Entry 6V00 (electron microscopy, 3.10 A resolution); this record covers chains A and B of the 12 polymer chains in the assembly.

Chain A:
Protein: Potassium voltage-gated channel subfamily KQT member 1
From: Homo sapiens
UniProt: P51787 (KCNQ1_HUMAN); residues 76-620 here = UniProt positions 76-620
Sequence (557 residues; row label = number of the first residue in the row):
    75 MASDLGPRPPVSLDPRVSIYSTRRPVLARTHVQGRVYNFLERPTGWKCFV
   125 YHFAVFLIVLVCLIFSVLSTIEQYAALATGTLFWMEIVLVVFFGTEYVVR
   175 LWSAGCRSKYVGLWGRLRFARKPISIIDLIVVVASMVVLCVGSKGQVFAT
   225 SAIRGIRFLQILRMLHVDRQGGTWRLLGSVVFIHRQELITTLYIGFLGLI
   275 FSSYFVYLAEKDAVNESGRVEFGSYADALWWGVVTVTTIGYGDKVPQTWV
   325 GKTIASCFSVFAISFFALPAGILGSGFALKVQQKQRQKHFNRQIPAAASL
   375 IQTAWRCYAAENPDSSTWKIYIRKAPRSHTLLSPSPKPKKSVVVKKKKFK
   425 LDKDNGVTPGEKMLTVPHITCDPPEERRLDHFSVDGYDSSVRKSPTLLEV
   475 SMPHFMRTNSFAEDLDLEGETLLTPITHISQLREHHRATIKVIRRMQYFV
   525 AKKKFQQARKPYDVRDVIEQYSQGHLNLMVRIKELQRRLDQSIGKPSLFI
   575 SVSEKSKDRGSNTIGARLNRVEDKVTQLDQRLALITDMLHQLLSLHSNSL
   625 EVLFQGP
Not modelled in the structure: 75-103, 219-221, 397-505, 570-631
Differences from the reference sequence: expression tag (75, 621-631)
Swiss-Prot annotation at these positions:
  - region: Met-238 to Gly-246 (Interaction with KCNE3), Ala-370 to Tyr-382 (Interaction with CALM), Lys-515 to Phe-529 (Interaction with CALM), Pro-535 to Leu-572 (Interaction with KCNE1 C-terminus), Ile-588 to Leu-616 (Interaction with AKAP9), Gly-589 to His-620 (C-terminal assembly domain (tetramerization))
  - binding site (a 1,2-diacyl-sn-glycero-3-phospho-(1D-myo-inositol-4,5-bisphosphate)): Gln-244
  - modified residue (Phosphoserine): Ser-407, Ser-409
  - glycosylation: Asn-289 (N-linked (GlcNAc...) asparagine)

Chain B:
Protein: Calmodulin-1
From: Homo sapiens
UniProt: P0DP23 (CALM1_HUMAN); residues 1-149 here = UniProt positions 1-149
Sequence (149 residues; numbered 1 to 149; the number before each row is that of its first residue):
     1 MADQLTEEQIAEFKEAFSLFDKDGDGTITTKELGTVMRSLGQNPTEAELQ
    51 DMINEVDADGNGTIDFPEFLTMMARKMKDTDSEEEIREAFRVFDKDGNGY
   101 ISAAELRHVMTNLGEKLTDEEVDEMIREADIDGDGQVNYEEFVQMMTAK
Not modelled in the structure: 1-5
Metal / ion sites: Ca2+ site 1: Asp-21, Asp-23, Thr-27, Glu-32; Ca2+ site 2: Asn-61, Thr-63, Glu-68
Swiss-Prot annotation at these positions:
  - binding site (Ca(2+)): Asp-21, Asp-23, Asp-25, Thr-27, Glu-32, Asp-57, Asp-59, Asn-61, Thr-63, Glu-68, Asp-94, Asp-96, Asn-98, Tyr-100, Glu-105, Asp-130, Asp-132, Asp-134, Gln-136, Glu-141
  - modified residue: Ala-2 (N-acetylalanine), Lys-22 (N6-acetyllysine), Thr-45 (Phosphothreonine), Ser-82 (Phosphoserine), Lys-95 (N6-acetyllysine), Tyr-100 (Phosphotyrosine), Ser-102 (Phosphoserine), Thr-111 (Phosphothreonine), Lys-116 (N6,N6,N6-trimethyllysine), Tyr-139 (Phosphotyrosine)
  - cross-link: Lys-22 (Glycyl lysine isopeptide (Lys-Gly) (interchain with G-Cter in SUMO2))

Chain A / chain B interface:
Pairs across the interface (79):
  Arg-116(A) / Asp-96(B)  hydrogen bond (side chain-backbone)
  Arg-116(A) / Asn-98(B)  hydrogen bond
  Cys-180(A) / Asn-98(B)
  Cys-180(A) / Tyr-100(B)
  Arg-181(A) / Gly-97(B)
  Arg-181(A) / Asn-98(B)
  Ser-182(A) / Asn-98(B)  hydrogen bond (backbone-backbone)
  Ser-182(A) / Gly-99(B)
  Ser-182(A) / Tyr-100(B)
  Ser-182(A) / Asn-138(B)  hydrogen bond
  Ser-182(A) / Glu-140(B)
  Val-185(A) / Tyr-100(B)
  Phe-364(A) / Val-92(B)  hydrophobic
  Ile-368(A) / Phe-93(B)
  Ile-368(A) / Leu-113(B)  hydrophobic
  Pro-369(A) / Gly-114(B)
  Ala-371(A) / Ala-89(B)
  Ala-372(A) / Phe-93(B)
  Leu-374(A) / Glu-85(B)
  Leu-374(A) / Ala-89(B)  hydrophobic
  Ile-375(A) / Phe-90(B)  hydrophobic
  Ile-375(A) / Met-110(B)  hydrophobic
  Gln-376(A) / Met-110(B)
  Gln-376(A) / Leu-113(B)
  Gln-376(A) / Glu-115(B)  hydrogen bond (side chain-backbone)
  Gln-376(A) / Leu-117(B)
  Thr-377(A) / Glu-115(B)
  Ala-378(A) / Ile-86(B)  hydrophobic
  Trp-379(A) / Glu-121(B)
  Trp-379(A) / Met-125(B)
  Arg-380(A) / Glu-115(B)  salt bridge
  Arg-380(A) / Leu-117(B)
  Tyr-382(A) / Met-145(B)
  Tyr-382(A) / Met-146(B)  hydrophobic
  Tyr-382(A) / Lys-149(B)
  Ser-389(A) / Glu-124(B)  hydrogen bond
  Ser-390(A) / Glu-120(B)  hydrogen bond (side chain-backbone)
  Ser-390(A) / Glu-121(B)
  Ser-390(A) / Glu-124(B)  hydrogen bond
  Thr-391(A) / Glu-121(B)
  Ile-394(A) / Glu-121(B)
  Tyr-395(A) / Leu-40(B)
  His-509(A) / Leu-19(B)
  His-510(A) / Leu-40(B)
  Thr-513(A) / Phe-20(B)
  Thr-513(A) / Val-36(B)
  Ile-514(A) / Leu-40(B)  hydrophobic
  Val-516(A) / Phe-20(B)  hydrophobic
  Val-516(A) / Phe-69(B)  hydrophobic
  Val-516(A) / Met-73(B)  hydrophobic
  Ile-517(A) / Met-37(B)  hydrophobic
  Ile-517(A) / Leu-40(B)  hydrophobic
  Arg-519(A) / Met-72(B)
  Arg-519(A) / Met-73(B)
  Arg-519(A) / Arg-75(B)
  Arg-519(A) / Met-77(B)
  Met-520(A) / Leu-33(B)  hydrophobic
  Met-520(A) / Met-52(B)
  Met-520(A) / Met-72(B)  hydrophobic
  Tyr-522(A) / Met-77(B)
  Tyr-522(A) / Ser-82(B)  hydrogen bond
  Tyr-522(A) / Ile-86(B)
  Phe-523(A) / Glu-55(B)
  Phe-523(A) / Met-72(B)  hydrophobic
  Val-524(A) / Asp-51(B)
  Val-524(A) / Met-52(B)  hydrophobic
  Lys-527(A) / Glu-55(B)
  Lys-528(A) / Asp-51(B)  salt bridge
  Phe-529(A) / Glu-85(B)
  Phe-529(A) / Ala-89(B)  hydrophobic
  Gln-530(A) / Asp-81(B)
  Gln-530(A) / Glu-85(B)
  Arg-533(A) / Glu-88(B)  salt bridge
  Gln-547(A) / Asp-51(B)  hydrogen bond
  Leu-550(A) / Glu-46(B)
  Leu-550(A) / Ala-47(B)  hydrophobic
  Asn-551(A) / Thr-45(B)
  Asn-551(A) / Ala-47(B)
  Val-554(A) / Glu-46(B)
Also at the interface, not in a pair above, chain A (48 interface residues in all): Lys-183, Ser-373, Cys-381, Gln-521, Lys-526
Also at the interface, not in a pair above, chain B (52 interface residues in all): Gln-50, Val-56, Arg-91, Val-109, Lys-116, Thr-118, Phe-142

Overview:
48 residues of chain A and 52 residues of chain B are in contact, with 10 hydrogen bonds and 3 salt bridges.
Polar contacts include Arg-380(A)/Glu-115(B), Lys-528(A)/Asp-51(B) and Arg-533(A)/Glu-88(B). From UniProt:
residue binding 1,2-diacyl-sn-glycero-3-phospho-(1D-myo-inositol-4,5-bisphosphate) Gln-244(A) on chain A; 20
Ca2+-binding residues on chain B.
Here chain A is Potassium voltage-gated channel subfamily KQT member 1 and chain B is Calmodulin-1, both from
Homo sapiens. Entry 6V00 (structure of human KCNQ1-KCNE3-CaM complex) was determined by electron microscopy,
deposited together with 6UZZ and 6V01.
